4JIT - chains A and D of the 4 polymer chains in the assembly; structure by X-ray diffraction, 2.80 A resolution.

Chain A (and D):
Protein: Xanthine phosphoribosyltransferase
From: Escherichia coli
Notes: EC 2.4.2.22; chain D of this document is another copy of the same molecule, construct and numbering; everything in this record applies to it too
UniProt: H0Q6L9 (H0Q6L9_ECOLI); numbering as in UniProt (aligned over 1-152)
Amino-acid sequence (152 residues; row label = number of the first residue in the row):
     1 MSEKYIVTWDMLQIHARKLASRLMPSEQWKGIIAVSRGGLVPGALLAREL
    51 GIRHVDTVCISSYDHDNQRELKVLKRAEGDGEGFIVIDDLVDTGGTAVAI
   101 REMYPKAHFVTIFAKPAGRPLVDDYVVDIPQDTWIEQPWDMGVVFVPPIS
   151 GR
Disordered / not traced: 1-2, 152 (chain D: 1-2, 62-69)

Chain A / chain D interface:
Residue-residue contacts (23; chain A residue first):
  Glu136(A) with Phe145(D)
  Asp140(A) with Phe145(D); Val146(D), hydrogen bond (backbone-backbone)
  Met141(A) with Val143(D); Val144(D); Phe145(D)
  Gly142(A) with Gly142(D); Val143(D); Val144(D), hydrogen bond (backbone-backbone); Val146(D)
  Val143(A) with Ile6(D); Met141(D), hydrophobic; Gly142(D)
  Val144(A) with Met141(D); Gly142(D), hydrogen bond (backbone-backbone); Val144(D), hydrophobic; Val146(D), hydrophobic
  Phe145(A) with Asp140(D); Met141(D)
  Val146(A) with Asp140(D), hydrogen bond (backbone-backbone); Met141(D); Gly142(D); Val144(D), hydrophobic
Interface residues without a listed pair, chain A (10 interface residues in all): Ile6, Asp10
Interface residues without a listed pair, chain D (11 interface residues in all): Thr8, Asp10, Glu136

In short:
The interface between chain A and chain D involves 10 residues on one side and 11 on the other; the contacts
include 4 hydrogen bonds. The backbones hydrogen-bond at Asp140(A)-Val146(D) and Gly142(A)-Val144(D).
Both chains are Xanthine phosphoribosyltransferase (Escherichia coli). Entry 4JIT (Crystal Structure of E.
coli XGPRT in complex with (S)-3-(Guanin-9-yl)pyrrolidin-N-ylacetylphosphonic acid) was determined by X-ray
diffraction together with 4JLS from the same study.
